PDB entry 9HVI | electron microscopy, 2.46 A resolution | chains A and E of the 4 polymer chains in the assembly

[Chain A (and E)]
Name: Glutamate carboxypeptidase 2
Organism: Homo sapiens
Notes: EC 3.4.17.21; chain E of this document is another copy of the same molecule, construct and numbering; everything in this record applies to it too
UniProtKB: Q04609 (FOLH1_HUMAN); numbering as in UniProt (aligned over 56-750)
Chain sequence (695 residues; each row starts with the number of its first residue):
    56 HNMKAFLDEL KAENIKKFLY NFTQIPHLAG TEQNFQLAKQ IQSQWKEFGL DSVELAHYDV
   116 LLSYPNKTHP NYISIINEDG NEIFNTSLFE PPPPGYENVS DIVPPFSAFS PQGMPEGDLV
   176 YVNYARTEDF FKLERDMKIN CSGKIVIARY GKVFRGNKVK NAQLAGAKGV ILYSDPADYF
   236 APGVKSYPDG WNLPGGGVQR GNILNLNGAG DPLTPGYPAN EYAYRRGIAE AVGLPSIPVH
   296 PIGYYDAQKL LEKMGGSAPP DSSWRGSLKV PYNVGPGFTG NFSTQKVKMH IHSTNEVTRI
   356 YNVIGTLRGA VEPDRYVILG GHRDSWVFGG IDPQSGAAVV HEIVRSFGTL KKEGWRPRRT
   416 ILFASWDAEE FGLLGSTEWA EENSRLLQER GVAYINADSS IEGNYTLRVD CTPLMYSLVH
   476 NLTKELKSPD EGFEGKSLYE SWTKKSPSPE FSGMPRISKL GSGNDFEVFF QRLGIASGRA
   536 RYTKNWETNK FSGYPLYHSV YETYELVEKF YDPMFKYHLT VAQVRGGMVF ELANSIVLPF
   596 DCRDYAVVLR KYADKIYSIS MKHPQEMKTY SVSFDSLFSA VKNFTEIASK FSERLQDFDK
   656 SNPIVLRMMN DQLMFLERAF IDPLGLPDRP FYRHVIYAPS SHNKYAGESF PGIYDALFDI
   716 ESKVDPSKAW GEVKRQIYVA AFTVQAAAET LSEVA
Covalently attached groups: N-acetylglucosamine (NAG) linked to N121, N140, N459
Ion coordination: Ca2+: T269, Y272, E433, E436; Zn2+ site 1: H377, D387, D453; Zn2+ site 2: D387, E425, H553
UniProt features mapped onto this chain:
  - active site: E424 (Nucleophile), S628 (Charge relay system), D666 (Charge relay system), H689 (Charge relay system)
  - binding site (substrate): R210, N257, E424, S517, G518, N519, R534 to R536, Y552, H553, K699, Y700
  - binding site (Ca(2+)): T269, Y272, E433, E436
  - binding site (Zn(2+)): H377, D387, E425, D453, H553
  - glycosylation (N-linked (GlcNAc...) asparagine): N76, N121, N140, N153, N195, N336, N459, N476, N638

[Interface between chain A and chain E]
Pairs across the interface (81; chain A residue first):
  Y272(A) - D677(E)  hydrogen bond
  Y272(A) - Y733(E)
  Y272(A) - V734(E)
  Y272(A) - F737(E)  hydrophobic
  P273(A) - Y733(E)  hydrogen bond (backbone-side chain)
  P273(A) - F737(E)  hydrophobic
  N275(A) - Y733(E)
  Y277(A) - S631(E)
  Y277(A) - Y733(E)
  Y277(A) - A736(E)  hydrophobic
  Y277(A) - F737(E)
  A278(A) - Y733(E)
  Y279(A) - G726(E)
  Y279(A) - K729(E)
  Y279(A) - R730(E)
  Y279(A) - Y733(E)
  T361(A) - A750(E)
  R363(A) - A750(E)
  V366(A) - I659(E)
  E367(A) - I659(E)
  P368(A) - M663(E)
  P368(A) - V749(E)
  P368(A) - A750(E)
  D369(A) - M663(E)
  T415(A) - A750(E)
  E436(A) - F737(E)
  E437(A) - F737(E)
  R440(A) - A674(E)  hydrogen bond (side chain-backbone)
  R440(A) - I676(E)  hydrogen bond (side chain-backbone)
  R440(A) - P678(E)
  R440(A) - F737(E)
  R440(A) - A741(E)
  L441(A) - T745(E)
  E444(A) - E444(E)
  E444(A) - F670(E)
  R445(A) - Q667(E)
  R445(A) - T745(E)  hydrogen bond (side chain-backbone)
  R445(A) - V749(E)
  S631(A) - Y277(E)
  I659(A) - V366(E)
  I659(A) - R662(E)
  R662(A) - I659(E)
  R662(A) - R662(E)
  R662(A) - D666(E)  salt bridge
  M663(A) - V366(E)
  M663(A) - E367(E)
  M663(A) - P368(E)
  M663(A) - D369(E)
  D666(A) - R662(E)  salt bridge
  Q667(A) - R445(E)
  F670(A) - E444(E)
  A674(A) - R440(E)  hydrogen bond (backbone-side chain)
  I676(A) - R440(E)  hydrogen bond (backbone-side chain)
  D677(A) - Y272(E)  hydrogen bond
  P678(A) - R440(E)
  G726(A) - Y279(E)
  K729(A) - Y279(E)
  R730(A) - Y279(E)
  Y733(A) - Y272(E)
  Y733(A) - P273(E)  hydrogen bond (side chain-backbone)
  Y733(A) - N275(E)
  Y733(A) - Y277(E)
  Y733(A) - A278(E)
  Y733(A) - Y279(E)
  V734(A) - Y272(E)
  A736(A) - Y277(E)  hydrophobic
  F737(A) - Y272(E)  hydrophobic
  F737(A) - P273(E)  hydrophobic
  F737(A) - Y277(E)
  F737(A) - E436(E)
  F737(A) - E437(E)
  F737(A) - R440(E)
  A741(A) - R440(E)
  T745(A) - L441(E)
  T745(A) - R445(E)  hydrogen bond (backbone-side chain)
  V749(A) - P368(E)
  V749(A) - R445(E)
  A750(A) - T361(E)
  A750(A) - R363(E)
  A750(A) - P368(E)
  A750(A) - T415(E)
Interface residues without a listed pair, chain A (52 interface residues in all): P270, G271, A274, Y371, P658, L679, F686, R688, T738, Q740, E744
Interface residues without a listed pair, chain E (53 interface residues in all): P270, G271, A274, Y371, Q443, P658, L679, F686, R688, T738, Q740, E744

[In short]
The interface between chain A and chain E involves 52 residues on one side and 53 on the other, with 10
hydrogen bonds and 2 salt bridges. Polar pairs include R662(A)-D666(E), Y272(A)-D677(E) and P273(A)-Y733(E).
Covalently linked N-acetylglucosamine: at N121(A), N140(A) and N459(A).
Both chains are Glutamate carboxypeptidase 2 (Homo sapiens). Entry 9HVI (PSMA in complex with nanobody 8) was
determined by electron microscopy (same publication as 9HVL, 9HLW and 9HVK).
